Entry 4G7Z (X-ray diffraction, 3.81 A resolution); this record covers chains A and B of the 8 polymer chains in the assembly.

[Chain A (and B)]
Name: DNA-directed RNA polymerase subunit alpha
Source organism: Thermus thermophilus
Notes: EC 2.7.7.6; chain B of this document is another copy of the same molecule, construct and numbering; everything in this record applies to it too
UniProt: Q5SHR6 (RPOA_THET8); numbering as in UniProt (aligned over 1-315)
Amino-acid sequence (315 residues; each row starts with the number of its first residue):
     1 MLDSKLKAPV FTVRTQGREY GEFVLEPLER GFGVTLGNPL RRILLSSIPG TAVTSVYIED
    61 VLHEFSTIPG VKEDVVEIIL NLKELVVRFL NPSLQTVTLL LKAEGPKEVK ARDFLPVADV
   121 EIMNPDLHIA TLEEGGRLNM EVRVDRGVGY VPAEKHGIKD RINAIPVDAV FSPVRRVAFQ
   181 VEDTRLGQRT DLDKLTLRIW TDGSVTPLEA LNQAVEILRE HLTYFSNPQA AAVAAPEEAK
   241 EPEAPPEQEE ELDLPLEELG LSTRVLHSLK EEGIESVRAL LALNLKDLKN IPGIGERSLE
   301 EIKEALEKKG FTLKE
Unresolved in the structure: 1-3, 230-315 (chain B: 1-6, 229-315)

[Interface between chain A and chain B]
Residue-residue contacts (52; chain A residue first):
  A8(A) with Y224(B), hydrophobic
  P9(A) with Y224(B)
  F11(A) with Y224(B); F225(B), hydrophobic; N227(B); P228(B)
  V13(A) with P228(B), hydrophobic
  L25(A) with Y224(B)
  L28(A) with H221(B); Y224(B), hydrophobic
  G31(A) with R42(B), hydrogen bond (backbone-side chain)
  F32(A) with I43(B), hydrophobic; S46(B); S47(B); H221(B)
  V34(A) with R42(B)
  T35(A) with P39(B); R42(B), hydrogen bond; I43(B)
  L36(A) with L222(B), hydrophobic; F225(B), hydrophobic
  P39(A) with T35(B); P39(B), hydrophobic
  L40(A) with F225(B), hydrophobic
  R42(A) with G31(B), hydrogen bond (side chain-backbone); V34(B); T35(B), hydrogen bond
  I43(A) with F32(B), hydrophobic; T35(B)
  S46(A) with F32(B)
  S47(A) with F32(B)
  V215(A) with F225(B), hydrophobic
  I217(A) with F32(B), hydrophobic
  L218(A) with L222(B), hydrophobic
  R219(A) with L222(B)
  H221(A) with F32(B); L36(B)
  L222(A) with L36(B), hydrophobic; L218(B), hydrophobic; R219(B)
  Y224(A) with P9(B), hydrophobic; F11(B); L25(B)
  F225(A) with F11(B); L25(B), hydrophobic; L36(B), hydrophobic; L40(B), hydrophobic
  N227(A) with F11(B)
  P228(A) with F11(B); V13(B), hydrophobic
  Q229(A) with F11(B), hydrogen bond (backbone-backbone); V13(B)
Interface residues without a listed pair, chain A (31 interface residues in all): T12, L211, S226
Interface residues without a listed pair, chain B (28 interface residues in all): V10, T12, L28, V215, I217

[Overview]
The interface between chain A and chain B involves 31 residues on one side and 28 on the other, with 5
hydrogen bonds. Polar pairs include G31(A)-R42(B), T35(A)-R42(B) and Q229(A)-F11(B).
Both chains are DNA-directed RNA polymerase subunit alpha (Thermus thermophilus). Entry 4G7Z (Crystal
structure of Thermus thermophilus transcription initiation complex containing 5-BrU at template-strand
position +1) was determined by X-ray diffraction, deposited together with 4G7H and 4G7O.
